PDB entry 6H25 | electron microscopy, 3.80 A resolution | chains F and I of the 12 polymer chains in the assembly

== Chain F ==
Molecule: Exosome complex component MTR3
Organism: Homo sapiens
UniProt: Q5RKV6 (EXOS6_HUMAN); numbering as in UniProt (aligned over 1-272)
Amino-acid sequence (276 residues; numbered -3 to 272; the number before each row is that of its first residue; numbers below 1 keep their minus sign (Gly-3 is residue -3)):
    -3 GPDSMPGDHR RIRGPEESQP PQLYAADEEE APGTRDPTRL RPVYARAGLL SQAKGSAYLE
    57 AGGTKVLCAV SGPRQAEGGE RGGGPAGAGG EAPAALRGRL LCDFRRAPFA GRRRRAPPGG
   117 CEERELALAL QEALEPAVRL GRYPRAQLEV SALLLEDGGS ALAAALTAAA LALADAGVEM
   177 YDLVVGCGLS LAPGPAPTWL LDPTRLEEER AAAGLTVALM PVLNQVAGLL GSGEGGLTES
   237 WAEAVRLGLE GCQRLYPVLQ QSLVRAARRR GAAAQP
Not modelled in the structure: -3 to 3, 72-90, 267-272
Sequence notes: expression tag (-3 to 0)

== Chain I ==
Molecule: Exosome complex component CSL4
Organism: Homo sapiens
UniProt: Q9Y3B2 (EXOS1_HUMAN); residues 1-195 here = UniProt positions 1-195
Amino-acid sequence (199 residues; row label = number of the first residue in the row; numbers below 1 keep their minus sign (Gly-3 is residue -3)):
    -3 GPDSMAPPVR YCIPGERLCN LEEGSPGSGT YTRHGYIFSS LAGCLMKSSE NGALPVVSVV
    57 RETESQLLPD VGAIVTCKVS SINSRFAKVH ILYVGSMPLK NSFRGTIRKE DVRATEKDKV
   117 EIYKSFRPGD IVLAKVISLG DAQSNYLLTT AENELGVVVA HSESGIQMVP ISWCEMQCPK
   177 THTKEFRKVA RVQPEFLQT
Not modelled in the structure: -3 to 4, 44-49, 61-195
Sequence notes: expression tag (-3 to 0)
Curated features (UniProtKB/Swiss-Prot):
  - modified residue (Phosphoserine): Ser21, Ser98
  - natural variant: Ser35 (S35L: In PCH1F)

== Interface between chain F and chain I ==
Contacting residue pairs (25; chain F residue first):
  Arg135(F) - Thr26(I)
  Arg135(F) - Tyr27(I)
  Arg135(F) - Ser36(I)
  Ala170(F) - Ala38(I)
  Asp171(F) - Arg57(I)  salt bridge
  Gly173(F) - Leu37(I)
  Val174(F) - Ser36(I)
  Val174(F) - Leu37(I)
  Glu175(F) - Gly25(I)
  Glu175(F) - Ser36(I)
  Glu175(F) - Leu37(I)
  Met176(F) - Tyr27(I)
  Met176(F) - Ser36(I)  hydrogen bond (backbone-side chain)
  Tyr177(F) - Pro10(I)
  Tyr177(F) - Tyr27(I)  hydrogen bond (backbone-side chain)
  Asp178(F) - Gly11(I)
  Leu179(F) - Ile9(I)  hydrophobic
  Val218(F) - Gly11(I)
  Val218(F) - Phe34(I)  hydrophobic
  Gln256(F) - Ile9(I)
  Leu259(F) - Ile9(I)  hydrophobic
  Leu259(F) - Ala38(I)  hydrophobic
  Arg264(F) - Tyr7(I)
  Arg266(F) - Arg57(I)
  Arg266(F) - Glu58(I)
Also at the interface, not in a pair above, chain F (20 interface residues in all): Arg138, Leu219, Tyr252, Val260, Ala263
Also at the interface, not in a pair above, chain I (15 interface residues in all): Glu12, Arg29

== In short ==
20 residues of chain F face 15 of chain I across their interface, with 2 hydrogen bonds and 1 salt bridge.
Among the polar pairs are Asp171(F)-Arg57(I), Met176(F)-Ser36(I) and Tyr177(F)-Tyr27(I).
Here chain F is Exosome complex component MTR3 and chain I is Exosome complex component CSL4, both from Homo
sapiens. Entry 6H25 (Human nuclear RNA exosome EXO-10-MPP6 complex) was determined by electron microscopy.
